PDB entry 8HQT | X-ray diffraction, 1.80 A resolution | chains A and B

# Chain A
Molecule: Coatomer subunit beta'
Source organism: Saccharomyces cerevisiae (strain YJM789)
Reference sequence: A6ZU46 (A6ZU46_YEAS7); numbering as in UniProt (aligned over 1-301)
Chain sequence (301 residues; row label = number of the first residue in the row):
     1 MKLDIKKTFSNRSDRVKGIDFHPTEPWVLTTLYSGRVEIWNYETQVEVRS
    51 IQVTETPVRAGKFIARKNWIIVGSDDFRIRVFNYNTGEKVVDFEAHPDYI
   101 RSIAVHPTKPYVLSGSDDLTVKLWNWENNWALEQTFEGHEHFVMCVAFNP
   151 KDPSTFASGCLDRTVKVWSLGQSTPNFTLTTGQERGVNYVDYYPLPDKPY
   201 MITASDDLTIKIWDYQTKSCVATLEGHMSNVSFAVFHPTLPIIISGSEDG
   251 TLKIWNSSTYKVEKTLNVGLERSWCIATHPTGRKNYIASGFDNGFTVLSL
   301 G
Not modelled in the structure: 1, 280-284

# Chain B
Molecule: SARS-CoV-2 Spike KxHxx motif
Chain sequence (6 residues; row label = number of the first residue in the row):
    15 VKLHYT

# Interface between chain A and chain B
Residue-residue contacts (22):
  Arg15(A) with Thr20(B), hydrogen bond (side chain-backbone)
  Lys17(A) with Thr20(B), hydrogen bond (side chain-backbone)
  Tyr33(A) with Tyr19(B), hydrogen bond (side chain-backbone); Thr20(B)
  Arg59(A) with His18(B), hydrogen bond (side chain-backbone); Tyr19(B), hydrogen bond (side chain-backbone); Thr20(B), hydrogen bond (side chain-backbone)
  Asp98(A) with Lys16(B), salt bridge
  Tyr99(A) with Lys16(B); Tyr19(B)
  Arg101(A) with Lys16(B); Leu17(B), hydrogen bond (side chain-backbone); His18(B), hydrogen bond (side chain-backbone)
  Asp117(A) with Lys16(B), salt bridge
  His141(A) with Leu17(B)
  Phe142(A) with Lys16(B); Leu17(B)
  Met144(A) with His18(B)
  Asn188(A) with His18(B), hydrogen bond
  Asp206(A) with His18(B), salt bridge
  Arg272(A) with Thr20(B)
  Trp274(A) with Thr20(B)
Also at the interface, not in a pair above, chain A (17 interface residues in all): Leu161, Asn230

# In short
The interface between chain A and chain B involves 17 residues on one side and 5 on the other, with 9 hydrogen
bonds and 3 salt bridges. Among the polar pairs are Asp98(A)-Lys16(B), Asp117(A)-Lys16(B) and
Asp206(A)-His18(B).
Here chain A is Coatomer subunit beta' (Saccharomyces cerevisiae (strain YJM789)) and chain B is SARS-CoV-2
Spike KxHxx motif. Entry 8HQT (The complex structure of COPI cargo sorting module with SARS-CoV-2 Spike KxHxx
sorting motif) was determined by X-ray diffraction (same publication as 8HQV, 8HQW, 8HQX and 8HR0).
